PDB entry 4B00 | X-ray diffraction, 1.83 A resolution | chain A

[Chain A]
Protein: Beta-secretase 1
Source organism: Homo sapiens
Notes: EC 3.4.23.46
Reference sequence: P56817 (BACE1_HUMAN); the construct has insertions or renumbered stretches relative to UniProt, so the offset changes along the chain: 484-502 = UniProt 43-61; 1-392 = UniProt 62-453
Chain sequence (411 residues; each row starts with the number of its first residue):
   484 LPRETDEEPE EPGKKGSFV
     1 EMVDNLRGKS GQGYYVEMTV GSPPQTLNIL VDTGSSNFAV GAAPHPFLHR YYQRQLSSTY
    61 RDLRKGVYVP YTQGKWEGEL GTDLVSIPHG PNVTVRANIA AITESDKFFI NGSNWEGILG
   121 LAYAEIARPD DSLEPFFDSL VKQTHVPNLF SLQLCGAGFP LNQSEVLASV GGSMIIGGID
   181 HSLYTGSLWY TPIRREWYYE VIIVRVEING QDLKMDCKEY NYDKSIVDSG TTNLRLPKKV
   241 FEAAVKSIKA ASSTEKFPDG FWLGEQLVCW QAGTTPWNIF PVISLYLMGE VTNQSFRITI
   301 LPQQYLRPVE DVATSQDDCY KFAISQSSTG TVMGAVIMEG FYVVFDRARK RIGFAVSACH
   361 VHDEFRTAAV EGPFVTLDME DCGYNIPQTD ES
Unresolved in the structure: 484-498, 158-170, 385-392
Disulfide bonds: Cys155-Cys359, Cys217-Cys382, Cys269-Cys319
Construct notes: engineered mutation Lys497 (Arg56 in P56817), Lys498 (Arg57 in P56817)
Ligand contacts: I6X (5-{(1R)-3-amino-4-fluoro-1-[3-(5-prop-1-yn-1-ylpyridin-3-yl)phenyl]-1H-isoindol-1-yl}-1-ethyl-3-methylpyridin-2(1H)-one): Ser10, Gly11, Gln12, Gly13, Leu30, Asp32, Gly34, Ser35, Asn37, Val69, Tyr71, Gln73, Trp76, Phe108, Ile110, Trp115, Ile118, Arg128, Asp228, Ser229, Gly230, Thr231, Thr232, Ala335
Curated features (UniProtKB/Swiss-Prot):
  - active site: Asp32, Asp228
  - modified residue (N6-acetyllysine): Lys65, Lys214, Lys218, Lys224, Lys238, Lys239, Lys246
  - glycosylation (N-linked (GlcNAc...) asparagine): Asn92, Asn111, Asn162, Asn293

[Summary]
Bound to chain A: compound I6X. Curated annotation (UniProt) lists active-site residues Asp32 and Asp228.
Chain A is Beta-secretase 1 (Homo sapiens); the structure, Design and Synthesis of BACE1 Inhibitors with In
Vivo Brain Reduction of beta-Amyloid Peptides (COMPOUND (R)-41), was determined by X-ray diffraction (same
publication as 4AZY).
